3H1L - chains N and V of the 20 polymer chains in the assembly; structure by X-ray diffraction, 3.21 A resolution.

Chain N:
Name: Mitochondrial ubiquinol-cytochrome-C reductase complex core protein I
Organism: Gallus gallus
Notes: EC 1.10.2.2
Chain sequence (446 residues; each row starts with the number of its first residue):
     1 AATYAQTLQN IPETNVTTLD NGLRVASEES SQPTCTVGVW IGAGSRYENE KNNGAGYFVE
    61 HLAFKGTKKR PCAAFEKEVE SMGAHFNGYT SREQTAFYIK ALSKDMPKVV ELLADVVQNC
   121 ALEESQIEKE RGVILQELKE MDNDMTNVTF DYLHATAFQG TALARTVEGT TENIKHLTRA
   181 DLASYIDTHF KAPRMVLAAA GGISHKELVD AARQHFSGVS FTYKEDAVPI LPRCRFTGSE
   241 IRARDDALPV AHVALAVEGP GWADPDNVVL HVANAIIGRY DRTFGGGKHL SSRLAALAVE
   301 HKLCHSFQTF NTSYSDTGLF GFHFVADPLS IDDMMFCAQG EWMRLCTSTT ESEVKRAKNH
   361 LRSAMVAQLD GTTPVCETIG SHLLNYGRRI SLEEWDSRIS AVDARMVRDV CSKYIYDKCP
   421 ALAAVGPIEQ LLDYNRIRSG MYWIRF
Unresolved in the structure: 1-2, 445-446

Chain V:
Name: Cytochrome b-c1 complex subunit Rieske, mitochondrial
Organism: Gallus gallus
Notes: EC 1.10.2.2; fragment: sequence database residues 1-76
Reference sequence: Q5ZLR5 (UCRI_CHICK); residues 47-78 here correspond to UniProt positions 45-76 (UniProt number = residue number - 2)
Chain sequence (47 residues; numbered 26 to 78; 6 numbers in that range are skipped by the numbering (no residue carries them; nothing is unmodelled there); the number before each row is that of its first residue; X marks 15 residues of unknown identity (built as UNK)):
    26 XXXXXXXXXX XXXXX
    47 RPLLCRESMS GRSARRDLVA GISLNAPASV RY
Unresolved in the structure: 26-27, 78

How chain N and chain V interact:
Contacting residue pairs (18):
  Val-133(N) with Glu-53(V)
  Gln-136(N) with Leu-50(V); Cys-51(V)
  Glu-137(N) with Glu-53(V)
  Glu-140(N) with Pro-48(V); Leu-49(V); Leu-50(V); Cys-51(V), hydrogen bond; Ser-54(V), hydrogen bond
  Asn-143(N) with Pro-48(V)
  Asp-281(N) with Pro-73(V)
  Thr-283(N) with Pro-73(V); Ala-74(V), hydrogen bond (side chain-backbone)
  Phe-284(N) with Asn-71(V); Ala-72(V)
  Gly-285(N) with Ser-69(V), hydrogen bond (backbone-backbone); Leu-70(V)
  Gly-286(N) with Leu-70(V), hydrogen bond (backbone-backbone)
Interface residues without a listed pair, chain N (16 interface residues in all): Arg-279, Arg-282, Leu-290, His-305, His-360, Ala-364
Interface residues without a listed pair, chain V (14 interface residues in all): Arg-47, Ile-68

In short:
16 residues of chain N face 14 of chain V across their interface, with 5 hydrogen bonds. Among the polar pairs
are Glu-140(N)/Cys-51(V), Glu-140(N)/Ser-54(V) and Thr-283(N)/Ala-74(V).
Here chain N is Mitochondrial ubiquinol-cytochrome-C reductase complex core protein I and chain V is
Cytochrome b-c1 complex subunit Rieske, mitochondrial, both from Gallus gallus. Entry 3H1L (Chicken cytochrome
BC1 complex with ascochlorin bound at QO and QI sites) was determined by X-ray diffraction.
